Entry 4GK8 (X-ray diffraction, 1.93 A resolution); this record covers chain A.

# Chain A
Molecule: Histidinol-phosphatase
Source organism: Lactococcus lactis subsp. lactis
Notes: EC 3.1.3.15
Reference sequence: Q02150 (HIS9_LACLA); residues 4-271 here correspond to UniProt positions 2-269 (UniProt number = residue number - 2)
Sequence (284 residues; each row starts with the number of its first residue):
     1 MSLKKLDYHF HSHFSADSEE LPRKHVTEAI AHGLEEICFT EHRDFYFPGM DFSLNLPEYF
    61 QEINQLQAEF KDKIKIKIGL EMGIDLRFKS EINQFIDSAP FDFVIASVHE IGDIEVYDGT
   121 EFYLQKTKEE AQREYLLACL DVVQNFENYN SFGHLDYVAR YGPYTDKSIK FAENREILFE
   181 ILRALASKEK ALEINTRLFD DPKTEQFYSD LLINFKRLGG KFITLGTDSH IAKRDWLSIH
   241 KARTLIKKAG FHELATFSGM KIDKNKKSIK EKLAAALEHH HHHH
Not modelled in the structure: 1, 265-284
Differences from the reference sequence: expression tag (1-3, 272-284); engineered mutation Gln65 (Arg63 in Q02150), Thr127 (Ile125 in Q02150), Arg217 (Lys215 in Q02150)
Bound ions: Zn2+ site 1: His9, His11, Glu81, Asp228 (together with GK8); Zn2+ site 2: Asp17, His42, His230 (together with GK8); Zn2+ site 3: His32, His240 (together with imidazole); Zn2+ site 4: Glu81, His109, His154 (together with GK8)
Residues lining bound ligands: GK8: His9, His11, Asp17, His42, Met50, Phe52, Glu81, His109, Glu115, Tyr117, His154, Tyr157, Arg160, Tyr161, Arg197, Asp228, His230
Reported in the primary citation:
  - Zn2+ coordination: His9, His11, Asp17, His42, Glu81, His109, His154, Asp228, His230
  - binding site for the ligand GK8: Glu115, Tyr117, Tyr157, Arg160, Arg197
  - catalytic residues: Arg160, Arg197, Asp228 (proposed by the authors, not directly observed)
  - mutagenesis - D17N, H42N, E115Q, Y117A, Y117F, Y157F, R160A, R160M, Y161A, R197M, D228N (6,000-fold), H230N: decreased catalytic activity
  - mutagenesis - Y161F: unchanged catalytic activity

# Summary
Chain A binds GK8. His9, His11, Glu81 and Asp228 coordinate Zn2+ site 1. The Zn2+ site 2 is built by Asp17,
His42 and His230. The paper reports catalytic residues Arg160, Arg197 and Asp228; D17N, H42N and E115Q, among
others, reduce catalytic activity; 13 substitutions were tested in all.
Chain A is Histidinol-phosphatase (Lactococcus lactis subsp. lactis); the structure, Crystal structure of
histidinol phosphate phosphatase (HISK) from Lactococcus lactis subsp. lactis Il1403 complexed with ZN ...,
was determined by X-ray diffraction together with 4GC3 from the same study.
